Entry 9ITR (electron microscopy, 4.60 A resolution (low resolution: residue-level contacts below are approximate; hydrogen-bond / salt-bridge calls are withheld)); this record covers chains O and T of the 16 polymer chains in the assembly.

# Chain O
Name: ATP synthase subunit c
Source organism: Chloroflexus aurantiacus J-10-fl
Reference sequence: A9WGS9 (ATPL_CHLAA); residue numbers follow UniProt; this construct covers 1-76
Sequence (76 residues; numbered 1 to 76; the number before each row is that of its first residue):
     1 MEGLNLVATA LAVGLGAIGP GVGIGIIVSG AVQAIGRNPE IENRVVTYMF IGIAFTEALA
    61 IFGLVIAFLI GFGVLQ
Unresolved in the structure: 1, 73-76

# Chain T
Name: ATP synthase subunit a
Source organism: Chloroflexus aurantiacus J-10-fl
Reference sequence: A9WGT0 (A9WGT0_CHLAA); residue numbers follow UniProt; this construct covers 1-312
Sequence (312 residues; each row starts with the number of its first residue):
     1 MSTRTRNILI IVGALIISIA SRFFLYTGPP HVEVAAEVIF DGIPGFPITN SFVVAIIIDI
    61 FVIALAVAAT RNLQMVPRGL QNVMEFILES LYNLFRNINA KYVATAFPLV ATIFLFVLFG
   121 NWFGLLPGVG SIGVCHEKKE EHAVVDERLA LAAPAAPLSS VAAAEGEEIH DTCAAQGKKL
   181 VPLFRAPAAD LNFTFAIAVI SFVFIEYWGF RALGPGYLKK FFNTNGIMSF VGIIEFISEL
   241 VKPFALAFRL FGNIFAGEVL LVVMAFLVPL LLPLPFYGFE VFVGFIQALI FALLTYAFLN
   301 IAVTGHDEEH AH
Unresolved in the structure: 1-18, 137-173, 305-312

# How chain O and chain T interact
Pairs across the interface (10; chain O residue first):
  E42(O) with N97(T)
  T47(O) with I301(T)
  F50(O) with A297(T); I301(T)
  I51(O) with I301(T)
  A54(O) with S238(T); K242(T)
  F55(O) with E235(T)
  I61(O) with V241(T)
  L64(O) with F248(T)
Other interface residues (no listed pair), chain T (11 interface residues in all): I98, V231, I234

# Summary
8 residues of chain O and 11 residues of chain T are in contact.
Chain O is ATP synthase subunit c and chain T is ATP synthase subunit a, both from Chloroflexus aurantiacus
J-10-fl; the structure, Chloroflexus aurantiacus ATP synthase, state 3, focused refinement of FO and
peripheral stalk, was determined by electron microscopy (same publication as 9ITJ, 9ITK, 9ITL, 9ITM, 9ITN,
9ITO and 11 further entries).
